Entry 7RYC (electron microscopy, 2.90 A resolution); this record covers chains C and E of the 5 polymer chains in the assembly.

== Chain C ==
Protein: Guanine nucleotide-binding protein G(I)/G(S)/G(T) subunit beta-1
Organism: Homo sapiens
Reference sequence: P62873 (GBB1_HUMAN); residues 2-340 here = UniProt positions 2-340
Sequence (345 residues; numbered -4 to 340; the number before each row is that of its first residue; numbers below 1 keep their minus sign (Gly-4 is residue -4)):
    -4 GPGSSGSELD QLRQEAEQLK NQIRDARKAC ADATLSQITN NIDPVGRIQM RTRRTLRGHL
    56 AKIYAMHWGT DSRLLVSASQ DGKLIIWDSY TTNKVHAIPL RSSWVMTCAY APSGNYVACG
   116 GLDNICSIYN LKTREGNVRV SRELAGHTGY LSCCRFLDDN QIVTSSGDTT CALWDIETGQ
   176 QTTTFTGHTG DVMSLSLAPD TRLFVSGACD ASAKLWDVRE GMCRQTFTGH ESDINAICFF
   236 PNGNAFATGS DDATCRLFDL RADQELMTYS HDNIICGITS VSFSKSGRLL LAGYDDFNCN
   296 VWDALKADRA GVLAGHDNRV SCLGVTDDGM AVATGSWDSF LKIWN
Disordered / not traced: -4 to 2
Differences from the reference sequence: expression tag (-4 to 1)
Curated features (UniProtKB/Swiss-Prot):
  - modified residue: Ser2 (N-acetylserine), His266 (Phosphohistidine)
  - natural variant: Leu30 (L30F: In MRD42; uncertain significance), Arg52 (R52G: In MRD42), Gly64 (G64V: In MRD42), Asp76 (D76E: In MRD42; D76G: In MRD42), Gly77 (G77S: In MRD42), Lys78 (K78R: In MRD42), Ile80 (I80N: In MRD42; I80T: In MRD42), His91 (H91R: In MRD42; uncertain significance), Ala92 (A92T: In MRD42), Pro94 (P94S: In MRD42), Leu95 (L95P: In MRD42), Arg96 (R96L: In MRD42), 5 further natural variant entries in UniProt

== Chain E ==
Protein: scFv16
Organism: Mus musculus
Notes: antibody fragment or engineered binder
Sequence (260 residues; row label = number of the first residue in the row):
     1 DVQLVESGGG LVQPGGSRKL SCSASGFAFS SFGMHWVRQA PEKGLEWVAY ISSGSGTIYY
    61 ADTVKGRFTI SRDDPKNTLF LQMTSLRSED TAMYYCVRSI YYYGSSPFDF WGQGTTLTVS
   121 SGGGGSGGGG SGGGGSDIVM TQATSSVPVT PGESVSISCR SSKSLLHSNG NTYLYWFLQR
   181 PGQSPQLLIY RMSNLASGVP DRFSGSGSGT AFTLTISRLE AEDVGVYYCM QHLEYPLTFG
   241 AGTKLELKAA AASSEDLYFQ
Disordered / not traced: 1, 121-135, 150, 248-260
Disulfides: Cys159-Cys229

== How chain C and chain E interact ==
Contacting residue pairs (8; chain C residue first):
  Asp66(C) - Tyr103(E)
  Arg68(C) - Tyr103(E)
  Leu69(C) - Tyr103(E)  hydrophobic
  Val90(C) - Tyr102(E)  hydrophobic
  Arg129(C) - Val2(E)
  Glu130(C) - Gly26(E)
  Glu130(C) - Phe27(E)
  Glu130(C) - Ala28(E)
Interface residues without a listed pair, chain C (9 interface residues in all): Asp83, His91, Gly131
Interface residues without a listed pair, chain E (9 interface residues in all): Phe32, Arg98, Phe110

== Summary ==
The chain C/chain E interface involves 9 residues from each chain.
Here chain C is Guanine nucleotide-binding protein G(I)/G(S)/G(T) subunit beta-1 (Homo sapiens) and chain E is
scFv16 (Mus musculus). Entry 7RYC (Oxytocin receptor (OTR) bound to oxytocin in complex with a heterotrimeric
Gq protein) was determined by electron microscopy.
